PDB entry 2H10 | X-ray diffraction, 1.75 A resolution | chain A

== Chain A ==
Protein: Beta-lactamase SHV-1
From: Klebsiella pneumoniae
Notes: EC 3.5.2.6
Reference sequence: P0AD64 (BLA1_KLEPN); residues 26-290 here correspond to UniProt positions 22-286 (UniProt number = residue number - 4)
Chain sequence (265 residues; each row starts with the number of its first residue; note: 2 numbers in that range are skipped by the numbering (no residue carries them; nothing is unmodelled there)):
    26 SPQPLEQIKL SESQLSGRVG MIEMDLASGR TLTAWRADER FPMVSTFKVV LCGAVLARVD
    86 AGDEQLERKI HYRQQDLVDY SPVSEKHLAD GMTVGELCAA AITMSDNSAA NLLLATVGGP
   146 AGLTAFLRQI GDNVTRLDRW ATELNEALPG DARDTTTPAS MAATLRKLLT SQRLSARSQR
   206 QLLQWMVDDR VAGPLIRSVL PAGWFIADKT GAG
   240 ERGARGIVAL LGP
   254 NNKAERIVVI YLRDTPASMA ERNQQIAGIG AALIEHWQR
Differences from the reference sequence: engineered mutation Val69 (Met65 in P0AD64), Ala166 (Glu162 in P0AD64)
Curated features (UniProtKB/Swiss-Prot):
  - active site: Ser70 (Nucleophile), Glu168 (Proton acceptor)
  - binding site (a beta-lactam): Lys73, Ser130
Disulfide bonds: Cys77-Cys123
Covalent attachments: tazobactam intermediate (TBE) linked to Ser70
Small-molecule neighbours:
  - cyclohexyl-hexyl-beta-D-maltoside (MA4), molecule 1: Ser26, Ile221, Val224, Leu225, Pro226, Ile231, Ile246, Ala248, Leu250, Val261, Ile263, Ile279, Ala280, Gly283, Ala284, Ile287, Glu288
  - cyclohexyl-hexyl-beta-D-maltoside (MA4), molecule 2: Ala217, Leu220, Ile221, Val224, Thr235, Arg244, Ile246, Asn276, Ile279, Ala280
  - tazobactam intermediate (TBE): Val69, Lys73, Asp104, Tyr105, Met129, Ser130, Asn132, Asn170, Val216, Thr235, Gly236, Ala237
Reported in the primary citation:
  - binding site for tazobactam intermediate: Ser70, Lys234, Ala237
  - catalytic residues: Ser70, Ala237
  - conformationally variable residues: Val69, Ser70, Phe72, Ser130, Asn170, Thr235 to Glu240, Ala243 to Ile246
  - mutagenesis - E166A: decreased catalytic activity (citing earlier work)

== Overview ==
Bound to chain A: cyclohexyl-hexyl-beta-D-maltoside. Covalently linked tazobactam intermediate: at Ser70.
UniProt lists active-site residues Ser70 and Glu168 and beta-lactam-binding residues Lys73 and Ser130. From
the paper: catalytic residues Ser70 and Ala237; E166A reduces catalytic activity.
Chain A is Beta-lactamase SHV-1 (Klebsiella pneumoniae); the structure, Crystal structure of the M69V E166A
double mutant of SHV-1 b-lactamase complexed to tazobactam, was determined by X-ray diffraction, deposited
together with 2H0T and 2H0Y.
